Entry 3ZZY (X-ray diffraction, 1.40 A resolution); this record covers chains A and C.

[Chain A]
Molecule: Polypyrimidine tract-binding protein 1
From: Homo sapiens
Notes: fragment: rna recognition motif 2, residues 172-301
UniProtKB: P26599 (PTBP1_HUMAN); numbering as in UniProt (aligned over 156-285)
Sequence (130 residues; row label = number of the first residue in the row):
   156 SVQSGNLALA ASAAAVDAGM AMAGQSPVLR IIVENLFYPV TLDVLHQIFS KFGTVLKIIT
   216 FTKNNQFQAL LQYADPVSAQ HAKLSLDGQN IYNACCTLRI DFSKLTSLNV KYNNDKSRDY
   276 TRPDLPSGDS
Not modelled in the structure: 156-179
Disulfides: Cys250-Cys251
Curated features (UniProtKB/Swiss-Prot):
  - cross-link: Lys218 (Glycyl lysine isopeptide (Lys-Gly) (interchain with G-Cter in SUMO2))
Reported in the primary citation:
  - mutagenesis - Y247Q: unchanged binding to RNA
  - mutagenesis - K271A: decreased binding to RNA
  - mutagenesis - K271A: unchanged binding to Raver1

[Chain C]
Molecule: Ribonucleoprotein ptb-binding 1
From: Mus musculus
Notes: fragment: motif pri3, residues 496-507
UniProtKB: Q9CW46 (RAVR1_MOUSE); residues 496-507 here = UniProt positions 496-507
Sequence (16 residues; numbered 492 to 507; the number before each row is that of its first residue):
   492 GAMGPGVSLL GAPPKD
Not modelled in the structure: 492-497, 506-507
Construct notes: expression tag (492-495); engineered mutation Ala503 (Glu in Q9CW46)

[Chain A / chain C interface]
Contacting residue pairs (22; chain A residue first):
  Tyr193(A) with Pro504(C); Pro505(C)
  Val199(A) with Leu501(C), hydrophobic
  Gln202(A) with Leu501(C)
  Ile203(A) with Leu500(C), hydrophobic
  Leu241(A) with Leu500(C), hydrophobic
  Gln244(A) with Leu500(C)
  Asn245(A) with Ser499(C); Leu500(C), hydrogen bond (backbone-backbone)
  Ile246(A) with Ser499(C); Leu500(C), hydrogen bond (backbone-backbone); Leu501(C), hydrogen bond (backbone-backbone)
  Tyr247(A) with Ser499(C); Leu501(C), hydrophobic; Gly502(C); Pro504(C), hydrophobic; Pro505(C)
  Asn248(A) with Val498(C); Ser499(C), hydrogen bond; Gly502(C), hydrogen bond (backbone-backbone); Ala503(C)
  Leu253(A) with Leu500(C), hydrophobic
The authors on this interface:
  - interface residues, chain A: Tyr193(A), Tyr247(A)
  - hot spots on chain A (mutagenesis) - Y247Q: abolished binding to Raver1

[Overview]
11 residues of chain A face 8 of chain C across their interface; the contacts include 5 hydrogen bonds. Among
the polar pairs are Asn248(A)-Ser499(C), Asn245(A)-Leu500(C) and Ile246(A)-Leu500(C). The paper reports that
K271A of chain A reduces binding to RNA; interface residues Tyr193(A) and Tyr247(A).
Here chain A is Polypyrimidine tract-binding protein 1 (Homo sapiens) and chain C is Ribonucleoprotein
ptb-binding 1 (Mus musculus). Entry 3ZZY (Crystal structure of a Raver1 PRI3 peptide in complex with
polypyrimidine tract binding protein RRM2) was determined by X-ray diffraction together with 3ZZZ from the
same study.
